PDB entry 7JG9 | electron microscopy, 3.40 A resolution | chains A and F of the 20 polymer chains in the assembly

# Chain A
Name: ATP synthase subunit alpha
Source organism: Mycolicibacterium smegmatis
Notes: EC 7.1.2.2
UniProt: A0A0D6IV93 (A0A0D6IV93_MYCSM); numbering as in UniProt (aligned over 1-548)
Sequence (548 residues; numbered 1 to 548; the number before each row is that of its first residue):
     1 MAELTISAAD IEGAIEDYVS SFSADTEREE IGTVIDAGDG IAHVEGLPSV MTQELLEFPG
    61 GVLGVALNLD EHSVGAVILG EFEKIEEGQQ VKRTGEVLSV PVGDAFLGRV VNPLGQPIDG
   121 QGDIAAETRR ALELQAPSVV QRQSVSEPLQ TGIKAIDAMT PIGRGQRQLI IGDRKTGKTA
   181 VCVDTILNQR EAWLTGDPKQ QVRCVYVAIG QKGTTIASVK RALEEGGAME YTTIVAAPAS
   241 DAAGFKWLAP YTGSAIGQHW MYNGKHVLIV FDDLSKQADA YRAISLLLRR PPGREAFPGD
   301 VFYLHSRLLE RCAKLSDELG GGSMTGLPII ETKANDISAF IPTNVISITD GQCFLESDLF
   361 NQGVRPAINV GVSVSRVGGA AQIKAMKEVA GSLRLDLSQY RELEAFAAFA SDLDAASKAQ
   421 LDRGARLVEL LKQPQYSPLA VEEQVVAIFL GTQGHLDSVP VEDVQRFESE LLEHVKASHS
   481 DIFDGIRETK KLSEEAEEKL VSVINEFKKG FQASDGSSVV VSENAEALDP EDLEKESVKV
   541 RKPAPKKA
Disordered / not traced: 1-6, 521-548

# Chain F
Name: ATP synthase subunit beta
Source organism: Mycolicibacterium smegmatis
Notes: EC 7.1.2.2
UniProt: A0A0D6IU77 (A0A0D6IU77_MYCSM); residues 1-475 here = UniProt positions 1-475
Sequence (475 residues; numbered 1 to 475; the number before each row is that of its first residue):
     1 MTATAEKTAG RVVRITGPVV DVEFPRGSVP ELFNALHAEI TFGALAKTLT LEVAQHLGDS
    61 LVRCISMQPT DGLVRGVEVT DTGASISVPV GDGVKGHVFN ALGDCLDDPG YGKDFEHWSI
   121 HRKPPAFSDL EPRTEMLETG LKVVDLLTPY VRGGKIALFG GAGVGKTVLI QEMINRIARN
   181 FGGTSVFAGV GERTREGNDL WVELADANVL KDTALVFGQM DEPPGTRMRV ALSALTMAEF
   241 FRDEQGQDVL LFIDNIFRFT QAGSEVSTLL GRMPSAVGYQ PTLADEMGEL QERITSTRGR
   301 SITSMQAVYV PADDYTDPAP ATTFAHLDAT TELSRAVFSK GIFPAVDPLA SSSTILDPAI
   361 VGDEHYRVAQ EVIRILQRYK DLQDIIAILG IDELSEEDKQ LVNRARRIER FLSQNMMAAE
   421 QFTGQPGSTV PLKETIEAFD KLTKGEFDHL PEQAFFLIGG LDDLAKKAES LGAKL
Disordered / not traced: 1-7, 472-475

# Interface between chain A and chain F
Pairs across the interface - 7 pairs, chain A then chain F:
  Ile35(A) - Gly58(F)
  Asp36(A) - His56(F)
  Ala37(A) - Gln55(F)
  Ala37(A) - His56(F)  hydrogen bond (backbone-backbone)
  Ser218(A) - Pro132(F)
  Ala239(A) - Ala284(F)
  Ala239(A) - Gly288(F)
Also at the interface, not in a pair above, chain A (12 interface residues in all): Gly38, Glu83, Ala217, Ser240, Ala283, Leu286, Glu295
Also at the interface, not in a pair above, chain F (13 interface residues in all): Leu32, Asp59, Met273, Ala276, Pro281, Asp285, Glu289

# Overview
Chain A and chain F form an interface of 12 and 13 residues respectively; the contacts include 1 hydrogen
bond. The hydrogen-bonded pair Ala37(A)-His56(F) is a backbone contact.
Here chain A is ATP synthase subunit alpha and chain F is ATP synthase subunit beta, both from
Mycolicibacterium smegmatis. Entry 7JG9 (Cryo-EM structure of bedaquiline-saturated mycobacterium smegmatis
ATP synthase rotational state 2 (backbone model)) was determined by electron microscopy together with 7JG5,
7JG6, 7JG7, 7JG8, 7JGA, 7JGB and 7JGC from the same study.
